PDB entry 3HAX | X-ray diffraction, 2.11 A resolution | chains D and E of the 5 polymer chains in the assembly

== Chain D ==
Name: 50S ribosomal protein L7Ae
Organism: Pyrococcus furiosus
UniProt: Q8U160 (RL7A_PYRFU); residues 3-124 here correspond to UniProt positions 2-123 (UniProt number = residue number - 1)
Amino-acid sequence (130 residues; row label = number of the first residue in the row):
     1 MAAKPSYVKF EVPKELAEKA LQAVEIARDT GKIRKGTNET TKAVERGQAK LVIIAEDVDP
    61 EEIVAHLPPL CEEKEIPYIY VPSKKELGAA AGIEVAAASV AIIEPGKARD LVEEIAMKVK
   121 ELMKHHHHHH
Not modelled in the structure: 1-3, 125-130
Construct notes: expression tag (1-2, 125-130)

== Chain E ==
Molecule: H/aca RNA
Sequence (63 nucleotides; numbered 1 to 63; the number before each row is that of its first residue):
     1 GGGUCCGCCU UGAGUGCCCG GGUGAGAAGC AUGAUCCCGG GUAAUUAUGG CGGACCCACA
    61 GAU
Not modelled in the structure: 27, 62-63
Bound ions: Mg2+ near C37 (its only coordinating residue here)

== Chain D / chain E interface ==
Contacting residue pairs (33; chain D residue first):
  Arg34(D) - G24(E)  salt bridge to the phosphate
  Lys35(D) - G24(E)  hydrogen bond to the sugar
  Lys35(D) - A25(E)  salt bridge to the phosphate
  Lys35(D) - A31(E)  hydrogen bond to the base
  Lys35(D) - G33(E)  hydrogen bond to the base
  Gly36(D) - A31(E)  phosphate contact
  Gly36(D) - U32(E)  phosphate contact
  Gly36(D) - G33(E)  base contact
  Thr37(D) - U32(E)  hydrogen bond to the phosphate
  Thr37(D) - G33(E)  hydrogen bond to the base
  Asn38(D) - G24(E)  hydrogen bond to the base
  Asn38(D) - G33(E)  hydrogen bond to the base
  Glu39(D) - G24(E)  hydrogen bond to the sugar
  Glu39(D) - G33(E)  hydrogen bond to the base
  Lys42(D) - G21(E)  salt bridge to the phosphate
  Lys42(D) - G22(E)  phosphate contact
  Arg46(D) - G22(E)  salt bridge to the phosphate
  Arg46(D) - U23(E)  salt bridge to the phosphate
  Asp57(D) - U32(E)  base contact
  Val58(D) - U32(E)  base contact
  Asp59(D) - U32(E)  hydrogen bond to the base
  Pro60(D) - U32(E)  base contact
  Ile63(D) - U32(E)  sugar contact
  Lys84(D) - U32(E)  base contact
  Ile93(D) - A31(E)  base contact
  Glu94(D) - C30(E)  base contact
  Val95(D) - C30(E)  base contact
  Val95(D) - A31(E)  base contact
  Ala96(D) - A31(E)  hydrogen bond to the sugar
  Ala96(D) - U32(E)  phosphate contact
  Ala97(D) - A31(E)  sugar contact
  Ala97(D) - U32(E)  phosphate contact
  Ala98(D) - U32(E)  hydrogen bond to the phosphate
Interface residues without a listed pair, chain D (22 interface residues in all): Glu45, Ser99

== Summary ==
22 residues of chain D face 9 of chain E across their interface, with 12 hydrogen bonds and 5 salt bridges.
Among the polar pairs are Lys35(D)-A31(E), Lys35(D)-G33(E) and Thr37(D)-G33(E).
Here chain D is 50S ribosomal protein L7Ae (Pyrococcus furiosus) and chain E is H/aca RNA. Entry 3HAX (Crystal
structure of a substrate-bound Gar1-minus H/ACA RNP from Pyrococcus furiosus) was determined by X-ray
diffraction (same publication as 3HAY).
